9GEF - chains A and B of the 6 polymer chains in the assembly; structure by X-ray diffraction, 2.62 A resolution.

# Chain A (and B)
Molecule: DNA topoisomerase (ATP-hydrolyzing), DNA topoisomerase 4
Source organism: Streptococcus pneumoniae
Notes: EC 5.6.2.2; chain B of this document is another copy of the same molecule, construct and numbering; everything in this record applies to it too
Amino-acid sequence (723 residues; row label = number of the first residue in the row; note: 352 numbers in that range are skipped by the numbering (no residue carries them; nothing is unmodelled there)):
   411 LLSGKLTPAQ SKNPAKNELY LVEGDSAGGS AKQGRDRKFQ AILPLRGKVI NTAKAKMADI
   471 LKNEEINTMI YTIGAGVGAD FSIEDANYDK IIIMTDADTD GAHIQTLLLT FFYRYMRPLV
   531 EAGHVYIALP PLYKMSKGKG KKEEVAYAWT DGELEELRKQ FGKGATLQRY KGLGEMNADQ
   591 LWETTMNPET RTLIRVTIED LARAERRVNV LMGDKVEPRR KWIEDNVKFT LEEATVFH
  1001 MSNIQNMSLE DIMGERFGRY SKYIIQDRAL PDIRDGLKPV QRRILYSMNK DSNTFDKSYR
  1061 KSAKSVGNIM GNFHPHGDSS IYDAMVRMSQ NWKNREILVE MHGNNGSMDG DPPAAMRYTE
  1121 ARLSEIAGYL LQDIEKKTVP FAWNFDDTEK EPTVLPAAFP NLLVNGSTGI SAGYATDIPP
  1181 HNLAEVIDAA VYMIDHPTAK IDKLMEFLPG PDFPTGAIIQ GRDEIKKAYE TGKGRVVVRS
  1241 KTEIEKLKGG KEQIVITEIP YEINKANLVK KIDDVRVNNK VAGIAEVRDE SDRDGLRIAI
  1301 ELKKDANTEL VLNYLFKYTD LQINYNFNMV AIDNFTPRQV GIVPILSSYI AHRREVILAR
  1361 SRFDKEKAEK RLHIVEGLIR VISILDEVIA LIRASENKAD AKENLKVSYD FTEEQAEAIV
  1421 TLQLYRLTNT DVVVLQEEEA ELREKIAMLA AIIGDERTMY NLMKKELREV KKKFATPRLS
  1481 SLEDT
Ion coordination: Mg2+: Asp-506, Asp-508; K+ site 1: Asn-587 (shared with Met-1101(B), Gly-1103(B), Asn-1105(B) of chain B); K+ site 2: Met-1101, Gly-1103, Asn-1105 (shared with Asn-587(B) of chain B); K+ site 3: Phe-1316, Lys-1317, Thr-1319, Gln-1322
Small-molecule neighbours: delafloxacin (TE9): Leu-412, Gly-434, Asp-435, Leu-455, Arg-456, Gly-457, Ser-1079

# Interface between chain A and chain B
Contacting residue pairs (112; chain A residue first):
  Gln-420(A) / Arg-1288(B)
  Gln-420(A) / Asp-1289(B)  hydrogen bond (side chain-backbone)
  Ser-436(A) / Asn-1104(B)  hydrogen bond (backbone-side chain)
  Ser-436(A) / Ala-1114(B)
  Ser-436(A) / Tyr-1118(B)
  Gly-439(A) / Asn-1104(B)
  Ser-440(A) / Asn-1104(B)
  Lys-442(A) / Asp-1111(B)  salt bridge
  Gln-443(A) / Asn-1104(B)  hydrogen bond
  Gln-443(A) / Gly-1106(B)
  Gln-443(A) / Asp-1111(B)  hydrogen bond
  Gly-444(A) / Arg-1293(B)  hydrogen bond (backbone-side chain)
  Arg-445(A) / Arg-1293(B)  hydrogen bond (backbone-side chain)
  Arg-447(A) / Asp-1289(B)  salt bridge
  Arg-447(A) / Ser-1291(B)  hydrogen bond (side chain-backbone)
  Lys-547(A) / Tyr-1059(B)
  Lys-547(A) / His-1102(B)
  Lys-547(A) / Arg-1122(B)
  Gly-548(A) / Arg-1122(B)
  Gln-578(A) / His-1102(B)
  Gln-578(A) / Glu-1120(B)  hydrogen bond
  Gly-584(A) / His-1102(B)
  Gly-584(A) / Gly-1103(B)
  Gly-584(A) / Tyr-1118(B)
  Gly-584(A) / Thr-1119(B)
  Glu-585(A) / His-1102(B)
  Glu-585(A) / Glu-1120(B)
  Met-586(A) / Gly-1103(B)
  Asn-587(A) / Met-1101(B)
  Asn-587(A) / His-1102(B)
  Asn-587(A) / Gly-1103(B)  hydrogen bond (side chain-backbone)
  Gln-590(A) / His-1102(B)
  Trp-592(A) / Arg-1293(B)
  Phe-1055(A) / Gly-550(B)
  Asp-1056(A) / Lys-549(B)
  Ala-1063(A) / Gly-1067(B)
  Ala-1063(A) / Met-1070(B)  hydrophobic
  Lys-1064(A) / Gly-1067(B)
  Lys-1064(A) / Asn-1068(B)
  Lys-1064(A) / Asn-1072(B)  hydrogen bond
  Gly-1067(A) / Ala-1063(B)
  Gly-1067(A) / Lys-1064(B)
  Asn-1068(A) / Lys-1064(B)
  Asn-1068(A) / Asn-1068(B)
  Met-1070(A) / Ala-1063(B)  hydrophobic
  Met-1070(A) / Arg-1117(B)
  Asn-1072(A) / Lys-1064(B)  hydrogen bond
  Gly-1077(A) / Arg-1117(B)
  Asp-1078(A) / Arg-1117(B)
  Met-1101(A) / Asn-587(B)
  His-1102(A) / Gln-578(B)
  His-1102(A) / Glu-585(B)
  His-1102(A) / Asn-587(B)
  His-1102(A) / Gln-590(B)
  Gly-1103(A) / Gly-584(B)
  Gly-1103(A) / Met-586(B)
  Gly-1103(A) / Asn-587(B)  hydrogen bond (backbone-side chain)
  Asn-1104(A) / Ser-436(B)  hydrogen bond (side chain-backbone)
  Asn-1104(A) / Gly-439(B)
  Asn-1104(A) / Ser-440(B)
  Asn-1104(A) / Gln-443(B)  hydrogen bond
  Gly-1106(A) / Gln-443(B)
  Asp-1111(A) / Lys-442(B)  salt bridge
  Asp-1111(A) / Gln-443(B)
  Ala-1114(A) / Ser-436(B)
  Met-1116(A) / Met-1116(B)  hydrophobic
  Arg-1117(A) / Gly-1077(B)
  Arg-1117(A) / Asp-1078(B)
  Tyr-1118(A) / Ser-436(B)
  Tyr-1118(A) / Gly-584(B)
  Glu-1120(A) / Gln-578(B)  hydrogen bond
  Glu-1120(A) / Glu-585(B)
  Glu-1125(A) / Gly-550(B)
  Arg-1288(A) / Gln-420(B)
  Asp-1289(A) / Gln-420(B)  hydrogen bond (backbone-side chain)
  Asp-1289(A) / Arg-447(B)  salt bridge
  Ser-1291(A) / Arg-447(B)  hydrogen bond (backbone-side chain)
  Arg-1293(A) / Gly-444(B)  hydrogen bond (side chain-backbone)
  Arg-1293(A) / Arg-445(B)  hydrogen bond (side chain-backbone)
  Arg-1293(A) / Trp-592(B)
  Leu-1385(A) / Arg-1393(B)
  Asp-1386(A) / Arg-1393(B)  salt bridge
  Ile-1392(A) / Leu-1424(B)
  Ile-1392(A) / Thr-1428(B)
  Arg-1393(A) / Leu-1385(B)
  Arg-1393(A) / Asp-1386(B)  salt bridge
  Ser-1395(A) / Thr-1428(B)
  Glu-1396(A) / Thr-1428(B)
  Asn-1397(A) / Thr-1428(B)
  Lys-1398(A) / Tyr-1425(B)
  Ile-1419(A) / Leu-1424(B)
  Val-1420(A) / Leu-1424(B)
  Val-1420(A) / Tyr-1425(B)  hydrogen bond (backbone-backbone)
  Thr-1421(A) / Gln-1423(B)
  Leu-1422(A) / Leu-1422(B)
  Leu-1422(A) / Gln-1423(B)
  Leu-1422(A) / Leu-1424(B)  hydrogen bond (backbone-backbone)
  Gln-1423(A) / Thr-1421(B)
  Gln-1423(A) / Leu-1422(B)
  Leu-1424(A) / Ile-1392(B)
  Leu-1424(A) / Ile-1419(B)
  Leu-1424(A) / Val-1420(B)  hydrogen bond (backbone-backbone)
  Leu-1424(A) / Leu-1422(B)  hydrogen bond (backbone-backbone)
  Leu-1424(A) / Leu-1424(B)  hydrophobic
  Tyr-1425(A) / Lys-1398(B)
  Tyr-1425(A) / Val-1420(B)  hydrogen bond (backbone-backbone)
  Leu-1427(A) / Arg-1393(B)
  Leu-1427(A) / Leu-1424(B)  hydrophobic
  Thr-1428(A) / Ile-1392(B)
  Thr-1428(A) / Ser-1395(B)
  Thr-1428(A) / Glu-1396(B)
  Thr-1428(A) / Asn-1397(B)
Interface residues without a listed pair, chain A (73 interface residues in all): Asp-446, Lys-544, Asp-589, Lys-1061, Gly-1071, Ser-1107, Ala-1115, Thr-1119, Arg-1122, Glu-1290, Ile-1389, Thr-1430
Interface residues without a listed pair, chain B (72 interface residues in all): Asp-446, Lys-544, Glu-553, Asp-589, Asp-1056, Lys-1061, Gly-1071, Ser-1107, Ala-1115, Glu-1290, Ile-1389, Leu-1427

# Overview
Chain A and chain B form an interface of 73 and 72 residues respectively, with 24 hydrogen bonds and 6 salt
bridges. Polar pairs include Lys-442(A)/Asp-1111(B), Arg-447(A)/Asp-1289(B) and Asp-1386(A)/Arg-1393(B). Chain
A binds delafloxacin. The Mg2+ site is built by Asp-506(A) and Asp-508(A).
Chain A and chain B are both DNA topoisomerase (ATP-hydrolyzing), DNA topoisomerase 4 (Streptococcus
pneumoniae); the structure, Experimental localization of metal-binding sites reveals the role of metal ions in
the delafloxacin-stabilized Streptococcus pneumoniae ..., was determined by X-ray diffraction.
